PDB entry 2O6Y | X-ray diffraction, 1.50 A resolution | chains A and D of the 4 polymer chains in the assembly

Chain A (and D):
Protein: Putative histidine ammonia-lyase
Organism: Rhodobacter sphaeroides
Notes: EC 4.3.1.-; chain D of this document is another copy of the same molecule, construct and numbering; everything in this record applies to it too
UniProtKB: Q3IWB0 (Q3IWB0_RHOS4); aligned to UniProt positions 1-523 over residues 1-523
Amino-acid sequence (521 residues; numbered 1 to 523; 2 numbers in that range are skipped by the numbering (no residue carries them; nothing is unmodelled there); the number before each row is that of its first residue):
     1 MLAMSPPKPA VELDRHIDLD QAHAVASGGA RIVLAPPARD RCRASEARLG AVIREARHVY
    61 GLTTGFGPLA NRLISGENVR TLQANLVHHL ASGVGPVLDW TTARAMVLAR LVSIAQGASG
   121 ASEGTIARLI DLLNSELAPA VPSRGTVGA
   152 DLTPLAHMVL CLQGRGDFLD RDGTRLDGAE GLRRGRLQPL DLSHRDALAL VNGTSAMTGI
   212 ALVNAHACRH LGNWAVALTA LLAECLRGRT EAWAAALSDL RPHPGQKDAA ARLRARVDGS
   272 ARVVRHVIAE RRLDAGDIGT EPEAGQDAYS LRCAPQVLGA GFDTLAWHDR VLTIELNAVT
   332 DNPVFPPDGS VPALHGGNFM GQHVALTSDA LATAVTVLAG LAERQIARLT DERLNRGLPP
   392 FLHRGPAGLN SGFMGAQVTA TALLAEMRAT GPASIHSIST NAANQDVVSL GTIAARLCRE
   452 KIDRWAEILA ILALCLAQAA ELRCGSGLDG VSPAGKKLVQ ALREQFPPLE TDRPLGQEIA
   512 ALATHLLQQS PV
Unresolved in the structure: 1-6 (chain D: 1-7)
Modified / non-standard residues: A149 ({2-[(1S)-1-aminoethyl]-4-methylidene-5-oxo-4,5-dihydro-1H-imidazol-1-yl}acetic acid; MDO)
Covalent attachments: covalent link A149-D152
Curated features (UniProtKB/Swiss-Prot):
  - active site: Y60 (Proton donor/acceptor)
  - binding site (substrate): H89, R303, N432 to Q436
  - cross-link: A149 (5-imidazolinone (Ala-Gly))
What the authors report for this chain:
  - catalytic residues: L153, G204
  - catalytic residues: Y60 (citing earlier work)
  - mutagenesis - H89F: abolished catalytic activity on L-Tyr
  - mutagenesis - H89F (17-fold): increased catalytic activity on L-Phe
  - specificity-determining residues: H89
  - catalytic residues: N203 (proposed by the authors, not directly observed)

Interface between chain A and chain D:
Residue-residue contacts - 211 pairs, chain A then chain D:
  E55(A) - R283(D)
  A56(A) - R282(D)
  A56(A) - R283(D)
  A56(A) - L284(D)  hydrogen bond (backbone-backbone)
  R57(A) - A280(D)
  R57(A) - E281(D)  salt bridge
  R57(A) - R282(D)
  R57(A) - R283(D)
  H58(A) - I279(D)
  H58(A) - A280(D)
  H58(A) - R282(D)  hydrogen bond (backbone-backbone)
  H58(A) - E292(D)
  Y60(A) - Q297(D)
  T63(A) - L284(D)
  N71(A) - G290(D)
  N71(A) - T291(D)
  N71(A) - E292(D)  hydrogen bond (backbone-backbone)
  N71(A) - E294(D)
  N71(A) - A295(D)
  R72(A) - G290(D)
  R72(A) - T291(D)
  L73(A) - D288(D)
  L73(A) - I289(D)
  L73(A) - G290(D)  hydrogen bond (backbone-backbone)
  L73(A) - E292(D)
  I74(A) - I289(D)
  S75(A) - I289(D)
  A149(A) - Y300(D)
  E242(A) - H346(D)  hydrogen bond (side chain-backbone)
  A243(A) - H346(D)
  A247(A) - L345(D)  hydrophobic
  L248(A) - V335(D)  hydrophobic
  L248(A) - G347(D)
  L248(A) - N349(D)  hydrogen bond (backbone-side chain)
  L251(A) - A329(D)
  L251(A) - V330(D)  hydrogen bond (backbone-backbone)
  L251(A) - V335(D)  hydrophobic
  R252(A) - E326(D)  salt bridge
  R252(A) - A329(D)
  R252(A) - V330(D)
  R252(A) - T331(D)
  R252(A) - N349(D)
  R252(A) - M351(D)  hydrogen bond (side chain-backbone)
  R252(A) - G352(D)
  P253(A) - I325(D)
  H254(A) - V322(D)
  H254(A) - I325(D)
  H254(A) - E326(D)  salt bridge
  H254(A) - H354(D)
  Q257(A) - N349(D)  hydrogen bond
  V278(A) - A344(D)
  I279(A) - H58(D)
  I279(A) - H346(D)
  A280(A) - R57(D)
  A280(A) - H58(D)
  A280(A) - P343(D)
  A280(A) - A344(D)
  E281(A) - R57(D)  salt bridge
  E281(A) - V342(D)
  E281(A) - P343(D)
  R282(A) - R57(D)
  R282(A) - H58(D)  hydrogen bond (backbone-backbone)
  R283(A) - E55(D)
  R283(A) - A56(D)
  R283(A) - R57(D)
  L284(A) - A56(D)  hydrogen bond (backbone-backbone)
  L284(A) - H58(D)
  L284(A) - T63(D)
  D288(A) - L73(D)
  I289(A) - L73(D)
  I289(A) - I74(D)
  I289(A) - S75(D)
  G290(A) - N71(D)
  G290(A) - R72(D)
  G290(A) - L73(D)  hydrogen bond (backbone-backbone)
  T291(A) - N71(D)
  T291(A) - R72(D)
  E292(A) - H58(D)
  E292(A) - N71(D)  hydrogen bond (backbone-backbone)
  E292(A) - L73(D)
  E294(A) - N71(D)
  A295(A) - N71(D)
  Q297(A) - Y60(D)
  Q297(A) - N333(D)  hydrogen bond
  Q297(A) - H346(D)
  A299(A) - N435(D)
  A299(A) - D437(D)
  Y300(A) - A149(D)
  Y300(A) - F350(D)
  Y300(A) - M351(D)  hydrophobic
  Y300(A) - N435(D)  hydrogen bond (backbone-backbone)
  Y300(A) - Q436(D)  hydrogen bond
  Y300(A) - D437(D)  hydrogen bond (backbone-side chain)
  Y300(A) - V438(D)
  S301(A) - D437(D)  hydrogen bond
  R303(A) - N333(D)
  R303(A) - G347(D)  hydrogen bond (side chain-backbone)
  R303(A) - G348(D)
  R303(A) - F350(D)
  C304(A) - G348(D)
  C304(A) - F350(D)  hydrophobic
  C304(A) - M351(D)  hydrophobic
  Q307(A) - G348(D)  hydrogen bond (side chain-backbone)
  Q307(A) - N349(D)  hydrogen bond
  Q307(A) - M351(D)
  Q307(A) - Q353(D)
  Q307(A) - H354(D)
  V308(A) - M351(D)  hydrophobic
  V308(A) - Q353(D)
  G310(A) - H354(D)
  A311(A) - Q353(D)
  A311(A) - H354(D)
  A311(A) - L357(D)
  D314(A) - W318(D)
  D314(A) - H354(D)  salt bridge
  T315(A) - W318(D)
  T315(A) - L357(D)
  W318(A) - D314(D)
  W318(A) - T315(D)
  W318(A) - W318(D)  hydrophobic
  W318(A) - R321(D)
  R321(A) - W318(D)
  R321(A) - R321(D)
  V322(A) - H254(D)
  I325(A) - P253(D)
  I325(A) - H254(D)
  E326(A) - R252(D)  salt bridge
  E326(A) - H254(D)  salt bridge
  A329(A) - L251(D)
  A329(A) - R252(D)
  V330(A) - L251(D)  hydrogen bond (backbone-backbone)
  V330(A) - R252(D)
  T331(A) - R252(D)
  N333(A) - Q297(D)  hydrogen bond
  N333(A) - R303(D)
  V335(A) - L248(D)  hydrophobic
  V335(A) - L251(D)  hydrophobic
  V342(A) - E281(D)
  P343(A) - A280(D)
  P343(A) - E281(D)
  A344(A) - V278(D)
  A344(A) - A280(D)
  L345(A) - A247(D)  hydrophobic
  H346(A) - E242(D)  hydrogen bond (backbone-side chain)
  H346(A) - A243(D)
  H346(A) - I279(D)
  H346(A) - Q297(D)
  G347(A) - L248(D)
  G347(A) - Q297(D)
  G347(A) - R303(D)  hydrogen bond (backbone-side chain)
  G348(A) - R303(D)
  G348(A) - C304(D)
  G348(A) - Q307(D)  hydrogen bond (backbone-side chain)
  N349(A) - L248(D)  hydrogen bond (side chain-backbone)
  N349(A) - R252(D)
  N349(A) - Q257(D)  hydrogen bond
  N349(A) - Q307(D)  hydrogen bond
  F350(A) - Y300(D)
  F350(A) - R303(D)
  F350(A) - C304(D)  hydrophobic
  M351(A) - R252(D)  hydrogen bond (backbone-side chain)
  M351(A) - Y300(D)  hydrophobic
  M351(A) - C304(D)  hydrophobic
  M351(A) - Q307(D)
  M351(A) - V308(D)  hydrophobic
  G352(A) - R252(D)
  Q353(A) - Q307(D)
  Q353(A) - V308(D)
  Q353(A) - A311(D)
  Q353(A) - V368(D)
  H354(A) - H254(D)
  H354(A) - G310(D)
  H354(A) - A311(D)
  H354(A) - D314(D)  salt bridge
  L357(A) - A311(D)
  L357(A) - T315(D)
  L357(A) - T364(D)
  T364(A) - L357(D)
  T364(A) - P423(D)
  T364(A) - I426(D)
  T367(A) - I426(D)
  V368(A) - Q353(D)
  V368(A) - L357(D)  hydrophobic
  V368(A) - S425(D)
  R375(A) - S430(D)
  R375(A) - D437(D)
  R375(A) - V438(D)
  R379(A) - A434(D)  hydrogen bond (side chain-backbone)
  R379(A) - D437(D)  salt bridge
  R419(A) - I426(D)  hydrogen bond (side chain-backbone)
  R419(A) - H427(D)
  R419(A) - S428(D)  hydrogen bond (side chain-backbone)
  P423(A) - T364(D)
  P423(A) - P423(D)
  S425(A) - V368(D)
  I426(A) - T364(D)
  I426(A) - T367(D)
  I426(A) - R419(D)  hydrogen bond (backbone-side chain)
  H427(A) - R419(D)
  S428(A) - R419(D)  hydrogen bond (backbone-side chain)
  S430(A) - R375(D)
  A434(A) - R379(D)  hydrogen bond (backbone-side chain)
  N435(A) - A299(D)
  N435(A) - Y300(D)  hydrogen bond (backbone-backbone)
  Q436(A) - Y300(D)  hydrogen bond
  D437(A) - Y300(D)  hydrogen bond (side chain-backbone)
  D437(A) - S301(D)  hydrogen bond
  D437(A) - R375(D)
  D437(A) - R379(D)  salt bridge
  V438(A) - Y300(D)
  V438(A) - R375(D)
Other interface residues (no listed pair), chain A (101 interface residues in all): V59, A70, A118, P255, D298, G312, S341, D360, A361, A365, G371, L372, L385
Other interface residues (no listed pair), chain D (102 interface residues in all): V59, A70, A118, T205, P255, D298, G312, S341, D360, A361, A365, G371, L372, L385

Summary:
101 residues of chain A face 102 of chain D across their interface; the contacts include 40 hydrogen bonds and
10 salt bridges. Among the polar pairs are R57(A)-E281(D), R252(A)-E326(D) and H254(A)-E326(D). From the
paper: catalytic residues L153(A), G204(A) and Y60(A) among others; H89F of chain A abolishes catalytic
activity on L-Tyr.
Chain A and chain D are both Putative histidine ammonia-lyase (Rhodobacter sphaeroides); the structure,
Tyrosine ammonia-lyase from Rhodobacter sphaeroides, was determined by X-ray diffraction (same publication as
2O78, 2O7B, 2O7D and 2O7F).
